Entry 8B54 (X-ray diffraction, 2.60 A resolution); this record covers chains A and B.

Chain A:
Protein: Cyclin-dependent kinase 2
Source organism: Homo sapiens
Notes: EC 2.7.11.22
UniProt: P24941 (CDK2_HUMAN); numbering as in UniProt (aligned over 1-298)
Amino-acid sequence (299 residues; each row starts with the number of its first residue; numbering starts at 0):
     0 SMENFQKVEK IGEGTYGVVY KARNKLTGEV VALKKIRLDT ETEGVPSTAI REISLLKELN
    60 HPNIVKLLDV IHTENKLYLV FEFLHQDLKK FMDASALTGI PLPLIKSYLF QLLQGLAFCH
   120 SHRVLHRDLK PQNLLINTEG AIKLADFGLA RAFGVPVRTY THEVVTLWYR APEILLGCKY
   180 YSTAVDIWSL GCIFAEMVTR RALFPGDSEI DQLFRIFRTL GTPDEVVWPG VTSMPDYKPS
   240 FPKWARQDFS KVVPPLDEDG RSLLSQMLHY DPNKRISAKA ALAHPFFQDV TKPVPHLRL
Disordered / not traced: 0, 39-40, 295-298
Modified positions: T160 (phosphothreonine; TPO)
Differences from the reference sequence: expression tag (0)
Residues lining bound ligands: P2V (N-[(2-phenylphenyl)methyl]-5-piperidin-4-ylsulfanyl-3-propan-2-yl-2H-pyrazolo[4,3-d]pyrimidin-7-amine): E8, I10, E12, G13, V18, A31, V64, F80, E81, F82, L83, H84, Q85, D86, K89, Q131, L134, A144
Curated features (UniProtKB/Swiss-Prot):
  - active site: D127 (Proton acceptor)
  - binding site (ATP): I10 to V18, K33, E81 to L83, D86, K129 to N132, D145
  - binding site (Mg(2+)): N132, D145
  - site (CDK7 binding): K9, K88, K89, L166
  - modified residue: M1 (N-acetylmethionine), K6 (N6-acetyllysine), T14 (Phosphothreonine), Y15 (Phosphotyrosine), Y19 (Phosphotyrosine), T160 (Phosphothreonine)
  - natural variant: P45 (P45L: In a glioblastoma multiforme sample)
  - mutagenesis: K9 (K9F: Reduced phosphorylation by CAK), T14 (T14A: 2-fold increase in activity), Y15 (Y15F: 2-fold increase in activity), K88 to K89 (Reduced phosphorylation by CAK), T160 (T160A: Abolishes activity), L166 (L166R: Reduced phosphorylation by CAK and reduced kinase activity)
What the authors report for this chain:
  - post-translational modification sites: T160
  - binding site for P2V: I10, K33, V64, F80, E81, F82, L83, D86, K89, Q131, N132, L134, A144, D145
  - specificity-determining residues: E8, I10, K89 (proposed by the authors, not directly observed)

Chain B:
Protein: Cyclin-A2
Source organism: Homo sapiens
UniProt: P20248 (CCNA2_HUMAN); residue numbers follow UniProt; this construct covers 175-432
Amino-acid sequence (258 residues; numbered 175 to 432; the number before each row is that of its first residue):
   175 VPDYHEDIHT YLREMEVKCK PKVGYMKKQP DITNSMRAIL VDWLVEVGEE YKLQNETLHL
   235 AVNYIDRFLS SMSVLRGKLQ LVGTAAMLLA SKFEEIYPPE VAEFVYITDD TYTKKQVLRM
   295 EHLVLKVLTF DLAAPTVNQF LTQYFLHQQP ANCKVESLAM FLGELSLIDA DPYLKYLPSV
   355 IAGAAFHLAL YTVTGQSWPE SLIRKTGYTL ESLKPCLMDL HQTYLKAPQH AQQSIREKYK
   415 NSKYHGVSLL NPPETLNL
Disordered / not traced: 175-176

Chain A / chain B interface:
Contacting residue pairs (61; chain A residue first):
  L37(A) - H296(B)
  T41(A) - K288(B)  hydrogen bond (backbone-side chain)
  E42(A) - K266(B)  hydrogen bond (backbone-side chain)
  E42(A) - E274(B)
  E42(A) - V275(B)  hydrogen bond (side chain-backbone)
  E42(A) - L292(B)
  G43(A) - K266(B)
  G43(A) - L292(B)
  G43(A) - E295(B)
  V44(A) - K266(B)  hydrogen bond (backbone-side chain)
  V44(A) - E295(B)  hydrogen bond (backbone-side chain)
  V44(A) - H296(B)
  V44(A) - L299(B)  hydrophobic
  S46(A) - K266(B)
  I49(A) - L263(B)  hydrophobic
  I49(A) - K266(B)
  I49(A) - L306(B)  hydrophobic
  R50(A) - K266(B)
  R50(A) - F267(B)  hydrogen bond (side chain-backbone)
  R50(A) - E269(B)
  I52(A) - F304(B)  hydrophobic
  S53(A) - F267(B)
  S53(A) - F304(B)
  S53(A) - L306(B)
  K56(A) - T303(B)  hydrogen bond (side chain-backbone)
  K56(A) - D305(B)  salt bridge
  E57(A) - Y185(B)  hydrogen bond
  E57(A) - M189(B)
  E57(A) - A307(B)
  V69(A) - F304(B)  hydrophobic
  H71(A) - H296(B)  hydrogen bond
  H119(A) - Y178(B)
  H119(A) - I182(B)
  S120(A) - D181(B)
  S120(A) - I182(B)
  H121(A) - Y185(B)
  R122(A) - I182(B)
  R122(A) - Y185(B)
  R122(A) - A307(B)  hydrogen bond (side chain-backbone)
  R150(A) - E268(B)  salt bridge
  R150(A) - E269(B)
  R150(A) - I270(B)
  A151(A) - F267(B)  hydrophobic
  F152(A) - Y178(B)  hydrophobic
  F152(A) - I182(B)  hydrophobic
  V154(A) - H179(B)
  V154(A) - T316(B)  hydrogen bond (backbone-side chain)
  V154(A) - Q317(B)  hydrogen bond (backbone-backbone)
  V154(A) - L320(B)  hydrophobic
  P155(A) - T316(B)
  P155(A) - L320(B)  hydrophobic
  R157(A) - Q228(B)  hydrogen bond
  R157(A) - E268(B)  salt bridge
  T158(A) - I270(B)
  Y159(A) - I270(B)
  T160(A) - E269(B)
  T160(A) - I270(B)
  S181(A) - Y178(B)
  T182(A) - Y178(B)  hydrogen bond
  K278(A) - D177(B)  salt bridge
  K278(A) - D181(B)  salt bridge
Interface residues without a listed pair, chain A (32 interface residues in all): P45, L54
Interface residues without a listed pair, chain B (32 interface residues in all): L186, P273, Q313

Summary:
Chain A and chain B each contribute 32 residues to their interface; the contacts include 14 hydrogen bonds and
5 salt bridges. Polar contacts include K56(A)-D305(B), R150(A)-E268(B) and R157(A)-E268(B). Bound to chain A:
compound P2V. From the paper: a binding site for P2V at I10(A), K33(A) and V64(A) among others; specificity
determinants E8(A), I10(A) and K89(A).
Here chain A is Cyclin-dependent kinase 2 and chain B is Cyclin-A2, both from Homo sapiens. Entry 8B54
(CDK2/cyclin A2 in complex with pyrazolo[4,3-d]pyrimidine inhibitor LGR6768) was determined by X-ray
diffraction.
